Entry 3BZC (X-ray diffraction, 2.27 A resolution); this record covers chain A.

# Chain A
Protein: Tex
From: Pseudomonas aeruginosa
UniProt: Q9HTY8 (Q9HTY8_PSEAE); residues 1-779 here = UniProt positions 1-779
Sequence (785 residues; numbered 1 to 785; the number before each row is that of its first residue):
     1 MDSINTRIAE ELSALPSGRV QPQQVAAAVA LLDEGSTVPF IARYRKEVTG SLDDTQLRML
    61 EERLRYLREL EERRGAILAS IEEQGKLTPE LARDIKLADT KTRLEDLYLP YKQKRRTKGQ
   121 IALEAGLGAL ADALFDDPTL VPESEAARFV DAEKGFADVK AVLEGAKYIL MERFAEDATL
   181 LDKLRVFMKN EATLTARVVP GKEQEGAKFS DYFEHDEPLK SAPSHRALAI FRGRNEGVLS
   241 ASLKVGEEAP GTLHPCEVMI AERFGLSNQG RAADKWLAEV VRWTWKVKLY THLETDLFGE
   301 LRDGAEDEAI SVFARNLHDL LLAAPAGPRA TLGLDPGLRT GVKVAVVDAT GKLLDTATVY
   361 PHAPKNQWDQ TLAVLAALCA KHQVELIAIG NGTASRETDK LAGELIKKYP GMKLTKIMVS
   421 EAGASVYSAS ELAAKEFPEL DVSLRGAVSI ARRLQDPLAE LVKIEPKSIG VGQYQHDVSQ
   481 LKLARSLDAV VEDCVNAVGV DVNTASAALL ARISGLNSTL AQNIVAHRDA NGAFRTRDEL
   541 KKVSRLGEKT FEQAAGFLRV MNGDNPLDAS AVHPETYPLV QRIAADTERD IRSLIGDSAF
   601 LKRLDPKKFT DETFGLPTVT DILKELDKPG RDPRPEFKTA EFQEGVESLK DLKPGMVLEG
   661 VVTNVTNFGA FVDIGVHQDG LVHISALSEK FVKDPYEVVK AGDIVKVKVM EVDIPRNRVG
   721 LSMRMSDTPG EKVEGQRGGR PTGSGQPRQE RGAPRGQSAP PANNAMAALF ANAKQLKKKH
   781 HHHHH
Unresolved in the structure: 731-785
Sequence notes: expression tag (780-785)
What the authors report for this chain:
  - mutagenesis - F668D/F671D (65 +/- 3 fold), F668D (46-fold), F671D (46-fold), H683E (46-fold), R718E (135 +/- 50 fold): decreased binding to ssRNA
  - mutagenesis - D335A/E421A: unchanged catalytic activity

# Overview
From the paper: F668D/F671D, F668D and F671D, among others, reduce binding to ssRNA; D335A/E421A leave
catalytic activity unchanged; 6 substitutions were tested in all.
Chain A is Tex (Pseudomonas aeruginosa); the structure, Crystal Structure of the Tex protein from Pseudomonas
aeruginosa, crystal form I, was determined by X-ray diffraction (same publication as 3BZK).
